Entry 2DQF (X-ray diffraction, 2.50 A resolution); this record covers chains A and B of the 3 polymer chains in the assembly.

== Chain A ==
Protein: lysozyme binding Ig kappa chain V23-J2 region
Source organism: Mus musculus
Sequence (107 residues; row label = number of the first residue in the row):
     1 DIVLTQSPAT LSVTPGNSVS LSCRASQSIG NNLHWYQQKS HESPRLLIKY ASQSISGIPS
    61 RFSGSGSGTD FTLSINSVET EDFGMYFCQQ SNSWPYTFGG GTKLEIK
Cystine bridges: Cys23-Cys88

== Chain B ==
Protein: Ig VH, anti-lysozyme
Source organism: Mus musculus
Notes: engineered mutation(s): Y33A,Y53A
Sequence (114 residues; row label = number of the first residue in the row):
     1 DVQLQESGPS LVKPSQTLSL TCSVTGDSIT SDAWSWIRKF PGNRLEYMGY VSASGSTYYN
    61 PSLKSRISIT RDTSKNQYYL DLNSVTTEDT ATYYCANWDG DYWGQGTLVT VSAA
Cystine bridges: Cys22-Cys95

== Interface between chain A and chain B ==
Residue-residue contacts - 34 pairs, chain A then chain B:
  Tyr36(A) - Gly100(B)
  Tyr36(A) - Trp103(B)  hydrophobic
  Gln38(A) - Lys39(B)  hydrogen bond
  Gln38(A) - Tyr94(B)  hydrogen bond
  Glu42(A) - Tyr94(B)
  Ser43(A) - Tyr94(B)
  Ser43(A) - Trp103(B)
  Ser43(A) - Gly104(B)  hydrogen bond (side chain-backbone)
  Ser43(A) - Gln105(B)  hydrogen bond (side chain-backbone)
  Ser43(A) - Gly106(B)
  Pro44(A) - Tyr94(B)
  Pro44(A) - Trp103(B)  hydrogen bond (backbone-side chain)
  Leu46(A) - Asp99(B)
  Leu46(A) - Gly100(B)
  Lys49(A) - Asp99(B)  salt bridge
  Met85(A) - Asn43(B)
  Phe87(A) - Lys39(B)
  Phe87(A) - Asn43(B)
  Phe87(A) - Leu45(B)  hydrophobic
  Trp94(A) - Tyr47(B)  hydrophobic
  Trp94(A) - Gly49(B)
  Trp94(A) - Tyr50(B)  hydrophobic
  Trp94(A) - Tyr58(B)
  Trp94(A) - Tyr59(B)  hydrogen bond (side chain-backbone)
  Trp94(A) - Asn60(B)
  Pro95(A) - Asn60(B)
  Pro95(A) - Pro61(B)
  Tyr96(A) - Tyr47(B)
  Tyr96(A) - Tyr50(B)
  Tyr96(A) - Trp98(B)  hydrogen bond
  Phe98(A) - Ile37(B)  hydrophobic
  Phe98(A) - Leu45(B)  hydrophobic
  Phe98(A) - Tyr47(B)  hydrophobic
  Gly100(A) - Asn43(B)
Interface residues without a listed pair, chain A (15 interface residues in all): Gln89
Interface residues without a listed pair, chain B (22 interface residues in all): Glu46, Met48, Asp101

== In short ==
15 residues of chain A face 22 of chain B across their interface; the contacts include 7 hydrogen bonds and 1
salt bridge. Among the polar pairs are Lys49(A)-Asp99(B), Gln38(A)-Lys39(B) and Gln38(A)-Tyr94(B).
Chain A is lysozyme binding Ig kappa chain V23-J2 region and chain B is Ig VH, anti-lysozyme, both from Mus
musculus; the structure, Crystal structure of hyhel-10 FV mutant (y33ay53a) complexed with hen egg lysozyme,
was determined by X-ray diffraction (same publication as 2DQC, 2DQG, 2DQI and 2DQJ).
